Entry 6K5F (X-ray diffraction, 3.20 A resolution); this record covers chains A and B of the 6 polymer chains in the assembly.

# Chain A (and B)
Molecule: H(+)/Cl(-) exchange transporter ClcA
From: Escherichia coli
Notes: chain B of this document is another copy of the same molecule, construct and numbering; everything in this record applies to it too
UniProt: J7Q633 (J7Q633_ECOLX); residue numbers follow UniProt; this construct covers 1-473
Amino-acid sequence (473 residues; each row starts with the number of its first residue):
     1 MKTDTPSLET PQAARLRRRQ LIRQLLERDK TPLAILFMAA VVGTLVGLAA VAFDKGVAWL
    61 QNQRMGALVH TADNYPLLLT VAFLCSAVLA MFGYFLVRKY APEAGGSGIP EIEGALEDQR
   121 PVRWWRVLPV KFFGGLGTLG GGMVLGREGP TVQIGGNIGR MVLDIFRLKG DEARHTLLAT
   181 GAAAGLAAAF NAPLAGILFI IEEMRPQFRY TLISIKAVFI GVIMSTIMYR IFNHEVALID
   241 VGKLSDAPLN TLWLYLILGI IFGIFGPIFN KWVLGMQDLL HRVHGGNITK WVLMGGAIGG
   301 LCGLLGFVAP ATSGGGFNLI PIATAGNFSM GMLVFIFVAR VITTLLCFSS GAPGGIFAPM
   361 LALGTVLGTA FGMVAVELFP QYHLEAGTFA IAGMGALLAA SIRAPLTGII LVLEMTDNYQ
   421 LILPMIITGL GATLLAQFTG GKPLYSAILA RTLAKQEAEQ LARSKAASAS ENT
Not modelled in the structure: 1-16, 461-473 (chain B: 1-16, 459-473)

# Interface between chain A and chain B
Contacting residue pairs - 125 pairs, chain A then chain B:
  Arg17(A) - Glu117(B)  salt bridge
  Arg17(A) - Gln119(B)
  Arg17(A) - Arg209(B)
  Arg18(A) - Gln119(B)
  Arg18(A) - Gln456(B)  hydrogen bond (side chain-backbone)
  Arg18(A) - Glu457(B)
  Arg19(A) - Glu457(B)
  Leu21(A) - Glu117(B)
  Leu21(A) - Gln119(B)
  Leu21(A) - Leu453(B)  hydrophobic
  Ile22(A) - Leu453(B)
  Ile22(A) - Ala454(B)
  Ile22(A) - Glu457(B)
  Gln24(A) - Phe208(B)
  Leu25(A) - Phe208(B)
  Leu25(A) - Ser446(B)
  Leu25(A) - Ala450(B)
  Leu26(A) - Lys442(B)  hydrogen bond (backbone-side chain)
  Arg28(A) - Glu203(B)  salt bridge
  Arg28(A) - Gln207(B)
  Arg28(A) - Phe208(B)
  Arg28(A) - Pro443(B)
  Arg28(A) - Ser446(B)
  Asp29(A) - Arg403(B)  salt bridge
  Asp29(A) - Thr433(B)
  Asp29(A) - Gln437(B)
  Lys30(A) - Gln437(B)
  Thr31(A) - Gln437(B)  hydrogen bond (backbone-side chain)
  Leu36(A) - Leu434(B)  hydrophobic
  Leu36(A) - Phe438(B)  hydrophobic
  Glu117(A) - Leu21(B)
  Gln119(A) - Arg17(B)
  Gln119(A) - Arg18(B)  hydrogen bond
  Gln119(A) - Leu21(B)
  Pro193(A) - Ile426(B)  hydrophobic
  Leu194(A) - Ile422(B)  hydrophobic
  Leu194(A) - Ile426(B)  hydrophobic
  Leu198(A) - Leu198(B)  hydrophobic
  Leu198(A) - Leu406(B)  hydrophobic
  Ile201(A) - Ile201(B)  hydrophobic
  Glu203(A) - Arg28(B)  salt bridge
  Arg205(A) - Arg205(B)
  Gln207(A) - Arg28(B)
  Gln207(A) - Tyr210(B)  hydrogen bond (backbone-side chain)
  Phe208(A) - Gln24(B)
  Phe208(A) - Leu25(B)  hydrophobic
  Phe208(A) - Arg28(B)
  Phe208(A) - Tyr210(B)
  Arg209(A) - Arg17(B)
  Arg209(A) - Tyr210(B)
  Tyr210(A) - Arg205(B)
  Tyr210(A) - Gln207(B)  hydrogen bond (side chain-backbone)
  Tyr210(A) - Phe208(B)
  Tyr210(A) - Arg209(B)
  Tyr210(A) - Tyr210(B)
  Lys216(A) - Arg403(B)
  Lys216(A) - Thr433(B)  hydrogen bond (side chain-backbone)
  Lys216(A) - Leu434(B)
  Lys216(A) - Gln437(B)  hydrogen bond
  Phe219(A) - Leu406(B)  hydrophobic
  Phe219(A) - Ile426(B)  hydrophobic
  Phe219(A) - Leu430(B)  hydrophobic
  Ile220(A) - Leu430(B)
  Ile220(A) - Leu434(B)  hydrophobic
  Ile223(A) - Ile426(B)  hydrophobic
  Ile223(A) - Ile427(B)  hydrophobic
  Ile223(A) - Leu430(B)  hydrophobic
  Thr226(A) - Leu423(B)
  Ile227(A) - Ile427(B)  hydrophobic
  Arg230(A) - Leu249(B)
  Arg230(A) - Ile422(B)
  Arg230(A) - Leu423(B)
  Leu249(A) - Arg230(B)
  Leu249(A) - Ile231(B)  hydrophobic
  Arg403(A) - Arg28(B)
  Arg403(A) - Asp29(B)  salt bridge
  Arg403(A) - Lys216(B)
  Leu406(A) - Leu194(B)  hydrophobic
  Leu406(A) - Ile197(B)  hydrophobic
  Leu406(A) - Leu198(B)  hydrophobic
  Leu406(A) - Phe219(B)  hydrophobic
  Ile409(A) - Leu194(B)  hydrophobic
  Ile409(A) - Phe219(B)  hydrophobic
  Ile410(A) - Leu194(B)  hydrophobic
  Ile410(A) - Ile410(B)  hydrophobic
  Glu414(A) - Tyr419(B)  hydrogen bond
  Asp417(A) - Lys243(B)  salt bridge
  Asp417(A) - Asp417(B)
  Asp417(A) - Tyr419(B)
  Tyr419(A) - Asn191(B)
  Tyr419(A) - Glu414(B)  hydrogen bond
  Tyr419(A) - Asp417(B)
  Ile422(A) - Arg230(B)
  Leu423(A) - Thr226(B)
  Leu423(A) - Arg230(B)
  Ile426(A) - Leu194(B)  hydrophobic
  Ile426(A) - Phe219(B)  hydrophobic
  Ile426(A) - Ile223(B)
  Ile427(A) - Ile223(B)  hydrophobic
  Leu430(A) - Phe219(B)  hydrophobic
  Leu430(A) - Ile220(B)  hydrophobic
  Leu430(A) - Ile223(B)  hydrophobic
  Thr433(A) - Lys216(B)  hydrogen bond (backbone-side chain)
  Leu434(A) - Leu36(B)  hydrophobic
  Leu434(A) - Lys216(B)
  Leu434(A) - Ile220(B)  hydrophobic
  Gln437(A) - Asp29(B)
  Gln437(A) - Lys30(B)
  Gln437(A) - Thr31(B)  hydrogen bond (side chain-backbone)
  Gln437(A) - Lys216(B)  hydrogen bond
  Phe438(A) - Leu33(B)  hydrophobic
  Phe438(A) - Leu36(B)  hydrophobic
  Pro443(A) - Arg28(B)
  Ser446(A) - Leu25(B)
  Ser446(A) - Arg28(B)
  Leu449(A) - Leu25(B)  hydrophobic
  Ala450(A) - Leu25(B)
  Ala450(A) - Leu26(B)  hydrophobic
  Leu453(A) - Arg18(B)
  Leu453(A) - Leu21(B)  hydrophobic
  Leu453(A) - Ile22(B)
  Ala454(A) - Ile22(B)
  Gln456(A) - Arg18(B)  hydrogen bond (backbone-side chain)
  Glu457(A) - Arg18(B)
  Glu457(A) - Arg19(B)  salt bridge
Other interface residues (no listed pair), chain A (64 interface residues in all): Leu33, Asn191, Ile197, Ile231, His234, Lys243, Leu413
Other interface residues (no listed pair), chain B (64 interface residues in all): Pro193, Ile227, His234, Leu413, Leu449

# In short
Chain A and chain B each contribute 64 residues to their interface; the contacts include 14 hydrogen bonds and
7 salt bridges. Polar contacts include Arg17(A)-Glu117(B), Arg28(A)-Glu203(B) and Asp29(A)-Arg403(B).
Chain A and chain B are both H(+)/Cl(-) exchange transporter ClcA (Escherichia coli); the structure, Crystal
structure of the CLC-ec1 deltaNC in presence of 200 mM NaBr, was determined by X-ray diffraction together with
6AD7, 6AD8, 6ADA, 6ADB, 6ADC, 6K5A, 6K5D and 6K5I from the same study.
